Entry 4WQ3 (X-ray diffraction, 1.79 A resolution); this record covers chains A and B.

Chain A (and B):
Name: Calpain small subunit 1
Source organism: Homo sapiens
Notes: chain B of this document is another copy of the same molecule, construct and numbering; everything in this record applies to it too
UniProtKB: P04632 (CPNS1_HUMAN); numbering as in UniProt (aligned over 96-268)
Sequence (173 residues; row label = number of the first residue in the row):
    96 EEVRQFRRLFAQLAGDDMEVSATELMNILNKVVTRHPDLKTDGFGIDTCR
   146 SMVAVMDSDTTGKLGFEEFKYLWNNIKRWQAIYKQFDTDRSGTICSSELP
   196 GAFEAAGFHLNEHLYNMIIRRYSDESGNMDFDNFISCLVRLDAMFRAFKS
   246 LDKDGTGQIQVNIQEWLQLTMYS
Bound ions: Ca2+ site 1: Ala-109, Asp-112, Glu-114, Glu-119; Ca2+ site 2: Asp-137, Asp-225, Asp-227, Asn-228; Ca2+ site 3: Asp-152, Asp-154, Thr-156, Lys-158, Glu-163; Ca2+ site 4: Asp-182, Asp-184, Ser-186, Thr-188, Glu-193
Ligand contacts: 3SU ((2Z)-3-(6-bromo-1H-indol-3-yl)-2-sulfanylprop-2-enoic acid): Phe-101, Leu-104, Phe-105, Leu-108, Ile-123, Leu-124, Val-127, Val-128, Arg-130, His-131, Leu-134, Phe-139, Phe-164, Trp-168, Ile-171, Lys-172, Gln-175, Lys-179, Phe-226
UniProt features mapped onto this chain:
  - binding site (Ca(2+)): Ala-109, Asp-112, Glu-114, Glu-119, Asp-137, Asp-152, Asp-154, Thr-156, Lys-158, Glu-163, Asp-182, Asp-184, Ser-186, Thr-188, Glu-193, Asp-225
  - modified residue: Lys-179 (N6-acetyllysine)
What the authors report for this chain:
  - binding site for 3SU: Arg-130, His-131, Trp-168

Chain A / chain B interface:
Contacting residue pairs (88; chain A residue first):
  Asp-142(A) with Thr-143(B), hydrogen bond
  Thr-143(A) with Asp-142(B), hydrogen bond
  Arg-145(A) with Arg-216(B), hydrogen bond (side chain-backbone); Tyr-217(B); Asn-228(B)
  Thr-155(A) with Arg-215(B)
  Gly-157(A) with Arg-215(B)
  Lys-158(A) with Glu-220(B), salt bridge
  Asn-206(A) with Gln-259(B), hydrogen bond
  His-208(A) with Gln-263(B), hydrogen bond
  Leu-209(A) with Gln-259(B); Gln-263(B)
  Met-212(A) with Gln-263(B); Tyr-267(B)
  Arg-215(A) with Arg-145(B), hydrogen bond (backbone-side chain); Thr-155(B), hydrogen bond (side chain-backbone); Thr-156(B), hydrogen bond (side chain-backbone); Gly-157(B); Tyr-267(B)
  Arg-216(A) with Asp-142(B), salt bridge; Arg-145(B), hydrogen bond (backbone-side chain); Ser-146(B), hydrogen bond; Ala-149(B); Ser-268(B), hydrogen bond (side chain-backbone)
  Tyr-217(A) with Arg-145(B)
  Ser-218(A) with Arg-145(B), hydrogen bond (backbone-side chain)
  Glu-220(A) with Lys-158(B), salt bridge
  Asn-228(A) with Arg-145(B)
  Cys-232(A) with Met-266(B)
  Arg-235(A) with Arg-235(B); Thr-265(B), hydrogen bond (side chain-backbone); Met-266(B); Ser-268(B)
  Leu-236(A) with Met-266(B), hydrophobic
  Met-239(A) with Trp-261(B), hydrogen bond (backbone-side chain); Thr-265(B)
  Phe-240(A) with Leu-262(B), hydrophobic
  Phe-243(A) with Val-256(B); Asn-257(B); Ile-258(B); Trp-261(B), hydrophobic
  Gly-252(A) with Asn-257(B); Ile-258(B), hydrogen bond (backbone-backbone)
  Gln-253(A) with Gln-255(B); Val-256(B); Asn-257(B)
  Ile-254(A) with Ile-254(B); Gln-255(B); Val-256(B), hydrogen bond (backbone-backbone)
  Gln-255(A) with Gln-253(B), hydrogen bond; Ile-254(B); Gln-255(B)
  Val-256(A) with Phe-243(B); Gln-253(B); Ile-254(B), hydrogen bond (backbone-backbone)
  Asn-257(A) with Phe-243(B); Gly-252(B)
  Ile-258(A) with Phe-240(B), hydrophobic; Phe-243(B)
  Gln-259(A) with Asn-206(B), hydrogen bond; His-208(B); Leu-209(B)
  Trp-261(A) with Met-239(B), hydrogen bond (side chain-backbone); Phe-243(B), hydrophobic; Trp-261(B), hydrophobic; Leu-264(B), hydrophobic
  Leu-262(A) with Met-212(B); Arg-216(B); Leu-236(B), hydrophobic; Met-239(B), hydrophobic; Phe-240(B), hydrophobic
  Gln-263(A) with His-208(B), hydrogen bond; Leu-209(B); Met-212(B); Arg-216(B), hydrogen bond (backbone-side chain)
  Leu-264(A) with Trp-261(B), hydrophobic
  Thr-265(A) with Arg-235(B), hydrogen bond (backbone-side chain); Met-239(B)
  Met-266(A) with Met-212(B), hydrophobic; Ile-213(B), hydrophobic; Arg-216(B), hydrogen bond (backbone-side chain); Tyr-217(B); Cys-232(B); Arg-235(B); Leu-236(B), hydrophobic
  Tyr-267(A) with Arg-216(B), hydrogen bond; Arg-235(B), hydrogen bond (backbone-side chain)
  Ser-268(A) with Tyr-217(B)
Interface residues without a listed pair, chain A (46 interface residues in all): Ile-141, Ala-149, Asp-152, Thr-156, Leu-205, Ile-214, Asp-227, Ala-242
Interface residues without a listed pair, chain B (44 interface residues in all): Asp-137, Leu-205, Ala-242

In short:
The interface between chain A and chain B involves 46 residues on one side and 44 on the other, with 26
hydrogen bonds and 3 salt bridges. Polar pairs include Lys-158(A)/Glu-220(B), Arg-216(A)/Asp-142(B) and
Asp-142(A)/Thr-143(B). Bound to chain A: compound 3SU. From the paper: a binding site for 3SU at Arg-130(A),
His-131(A) and Trp-168(A).
Chain A and chain B are both Calpain small subunit 1 (Homo sapiens); the structure, Human calpain PEF(S) with
(2Z,2Z')-2,2'-disulfanediylbis(3-(6-bromoindol-3-yl)acrylic acid) bound, was determined by X-ray diffraction
(same publication as 4WQ2 and 5D69).
